4P9U - chains F and G of the 4 polymer chains in the assembly; structure by X-ray diffraction, 3.21 A resolution.

# Chain F
Protein: Fatty acid metabolism regulator protein
From: Vibrio cholerae
UniProtKB: Q9KQU8 (FADR_VIBCH); residues 6-277 here = UniProt positions 6-277
Sequence (272 residues; row label = number of the first residue in the row):
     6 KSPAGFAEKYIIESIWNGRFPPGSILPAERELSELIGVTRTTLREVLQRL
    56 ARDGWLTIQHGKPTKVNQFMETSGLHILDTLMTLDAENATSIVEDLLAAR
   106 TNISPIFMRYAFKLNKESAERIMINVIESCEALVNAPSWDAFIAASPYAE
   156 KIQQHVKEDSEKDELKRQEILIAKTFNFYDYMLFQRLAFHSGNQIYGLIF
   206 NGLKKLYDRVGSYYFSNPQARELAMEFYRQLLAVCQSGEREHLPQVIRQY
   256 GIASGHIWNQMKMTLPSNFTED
UniProt features mapped onto this chain:
  - DNA-binding region: Glu34 to Gln53 (H-T-H motif)
Reported in the primary citation:
  - binding site for the 31-nt DNA strand: Ala9, Arg35, Thr44, Arg45, Thr46, Thr47, His65, Gly66, Lys67, Thr69
  - binding site for the 31-nt DNA strand (chain G): Glu34, Arg49

# Chain G
Molecule: 31-nt DNA strand
Sequence (31 nucleotides; numbered 1 to 31; the number before each row is that of its first residue):
     1 CTTAGGCAACTGGTCAAACCAGAACATAAAA

# Interface between chain F and chain G
Contacting residue pairs (24):
  Pro32(F) with DG12(G), phosphate contact
  Ala33(F) with DT11(G), phosphate contact; DG12(G), phosphate contact
  Glu34(F) with DG12(G), hydrogen bond to the phosphate; DG13(G), phosphate contact
  Arg35(F) with DG12(G), hydrogen bond to the base; DG13(G), base contact
  Arg45(F) with DG12(G), base contact; DG13(G), hydrogen bond to the base
  Arg49(F) with DG12(G), sugar contact; DG13(G), salt bridge to the phosphate; DT14(G), base contact
  Gln53(F) with DG13(G), phosphate contact
  Ile63(F) with DG12(G), phosphate contact; DG13(G), phosphate contact
  Gln64(F) with DG12(G), sugar contact
  His65(F) with DG12(G), sugar contact; DG13(G), sugar contact
  Gly66(F) with DT11(G), hydrogen bond to the base; DG12(G), sugar contact
  Lys67(F) with DT11(G), sugar contact; DG12(G), sugar contact
  Pro68(F) with DT11(G), phosphate contact
  Thr69(F) with DG12(G), hydrogen bond to the phosphate
Also at the interface, not in a pair above, chain F (16 interface residues in all): Glu36, Thr46
Also at the interface, not in a pair above, chain G (6 interface residues in all): DC10, DC15

# Summary
Chain F and chain G form an interface of 16 and 6 residues respectively, with 5 hydrogen bonds and 1 salt
bridge. Polar pairs include Arg35(F)-DG12(G), Arg45(F)-DG13(G) and Gly66(F)-DT11(G). From the paper: a binding
site for the 31-nt DNA strand at Ala9(F), Arg35(F) and Thr44(F) among others; a binding site for the 31-nt DNA
strand (chain G) at Glu34(F) and Arg49(F).
Here chain F is Fatty acid metabolism regulator protein (Vibrio cholerae) and chain G is a 31-nt DNA strand.
Entry 4P9U (FadR, Fatty Acid Responsive Transcription Factor from Vibrio cholerae, in Complex with DNA) was
determined by X-ray diffraction (same publication as 4PDK and 4P96).
